PDB entry 3MO2 | X-ray diffraction, 2.49 A resolution | chain A

[Chain A]
Name: Histone-lysine N-methyltransferase, H3 lysine-9 specific 5
From: Homo sapiens
Notes: EC 2.1.1.43; fragment: C-terminal SET domain
UniProtKB: Q9H9B1 (EHMT1_HUMAN); residue numbers follow UniProt; this construct covers 951-1235
Amino-acid sequence (285 residues; numbered 951 to 1235; the number before each row is that of its first residue):
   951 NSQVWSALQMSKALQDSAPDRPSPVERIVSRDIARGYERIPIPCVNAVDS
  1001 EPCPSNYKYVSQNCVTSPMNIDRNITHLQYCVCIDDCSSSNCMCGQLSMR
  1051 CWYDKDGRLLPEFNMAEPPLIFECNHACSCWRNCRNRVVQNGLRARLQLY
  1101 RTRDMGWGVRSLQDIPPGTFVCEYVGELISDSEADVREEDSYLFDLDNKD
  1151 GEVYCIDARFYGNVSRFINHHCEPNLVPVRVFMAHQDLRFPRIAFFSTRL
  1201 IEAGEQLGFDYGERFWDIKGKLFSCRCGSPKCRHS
Unresolved in the structure: 951-977, 1148-1150
Swiss-Prot annotation at these positions:
  - modified residue: Ser1048 (Phosphoserine)
Metal / ion sites: Zn2+ site 1: Cys1031, Cys1044, Cys1074, Cys1078; Zn2+ site 2: Cys1031, Cys1033, Cys1037, Cys1042; Zn2+ site 3: Cys1037, Cys1074, Cys1080, Cys1084; Zn2+ site 4: Cys1172, Cys1225, Cys1227, Cys1232
Residues lining bound ligands: E67 (7-[(5-aminopentyl)oxy]-N~4~-(1-benzylpiperidin-4-yl)-N~2~-[3-(dimethylamino)propyl]-6-methoxyquinazoline-2,4-diamine): Tyr1124, Asp1131, Ala1134, Asp1135, Val1136, Arg1137, Glu1138, Asp1140, Ser1141, Leu1143, Phe1144, Asp1145, Cys1155, Phe1209, Tyr1211, Arg1214, Phe1215, Ile1218, Lys1219

[Overview]
Ligands of chain A: compound E67. Cys1031, Cys1044, Cys1074 and Cys1078 coordinate Zn2+ site 1. Cys1037,
Cys1074, Cys1080 and Cys1084 form the Zn2+ site 3.
Chain A is Histone-lysine N-methyltransferase, H3 lysine-9 specific 5 (Homo sapiens); the structure, human
G9a-like (GLP, also known as EHMT1) in complex with inhibitor E67, was determined by X-ray diffraction
together with 3MO0 and 3MO5 from the same study.
